3BVH - chains A and B of the 5 polymer chains in the assembly; structure by X-ray diffraction, 2.60 A resolution.

== Chain A ==
Name: Fibrinogen alpha chain
Organism: Homo sapiens
Reference sequence: P02671 (FIBA_HUMAN); residues 129-190 here correspond to UniProt positions 148-209 (UniProt number = residue number + 19)
Sequence (62 residues; numbered 129 to 190; the number before each row is that of its first residue):
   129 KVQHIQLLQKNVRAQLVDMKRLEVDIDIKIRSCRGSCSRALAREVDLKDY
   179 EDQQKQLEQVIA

== Chain B ==
Name: Fibrinogen beta chain
Organism: Homo sapiens
Reference sequence: P02675 (FIBB_HUMAN); residues 161-458 here correspond to UniProt positions 191-488 (UniProt number = residue number + 30)
Sequence (298 residues; numbered 161 to 458; the number before each row is that of its first residue):
   161 IPTNLRVLRSILENLRSKIQKLESDVSAQMEYCRTPCTVSCNIPVVSGKE
   211 CEEIIRKGGETSEMYLIQPDSSVKPYRVYCDMNTENGGWTVIQNRQDGSV
   261 DFGRKWDPYKQGFGNVATNTDGKNYCGLPGEYWLGNDKISQLTRMGPTEL
   311 LIEMEDWKGDKVKAHYGGFTVQNEANKYQISVNKYRGTAGNALMDGASQL
   361 MGENRTMTIHNGMFFSTYDRDNDGWLTSDPRKQCSKEDGGGWWYNRCHAA
   411 NPNGRYYWGGQYTWDMAKHGTDDGVVWMNWKGSWYSMRKMSMKIRPFF
Curated features (UniProtKB/Swiss-Prot):
  - glycosylation: N364 (N-linked (GlcNAc...) asparagine)
Cystine bridges: C201-C286, C211-C240, C394-C407
Covalent attachments: glycan linked to N364
Metal / ion sites: Ca2+: D381, D383, W385

== How chain A and chain B interact ==
Residue-residue contacts (70; chain A residue first):
  I133(A) with N164(B)
  Q137(A) with N164(B)
  V140(A) with L168(B), hydrophobic
  Q143(A) with L172(B); L175(B)
  L144(A) with I171(B), hydrophobic; L175(B), hydrophobic
  M147(A) with L175(B); K178(B); I179(B), hydrophobic; L182(B), hydrophobic
  K148(A) with D425(B), salt bridge
  R149(A) with W424(B), hydrogen bond (side chain-backbone); D425(B); M426(B); A427(B), hydrogen bond (side chain-backbone); G430(B)
  E151(A) with L182(B)
  V152(A) with Y417(B), hydrophobic; M426(B)
  D153(A) with R415(B), salt bridge; K428(B), salt bridge
  I156(A) with R415(B); Y416(B); Y417(B), hydrophobic
  K157(A) with K428(B)
  I158(A) with D185(B); Q189(B)
  R159(A) with G258(B); S259(B); W418(B)
  S160(A) with G258(B), hydrogen bond (backbone-backbone); S259(B); V260(B); D261(B)
  C161(A) with Q189(B)
  G163(A) with C197(B), hydrogen bond (backbone-side chain); S259(B), hydrogen bond (backbone-backbone); N275(B), hydrogen bond (backbone-side chain)
  S164(A) with P196(B); C197(B), hydrogen bond (backbone-backbone)
  C165(A) with Y192(B); C193(B), disulfide; T195(B); P196(B); C197(B)
  S166(A) with Y192(B), hydrogen bond (side chain-backbone); T195(B), hydrogen bond (backbone-backbone); P196(B); C197(B)
  R167(A) with Q189(B); Y192(B), hydrogen bond
  A168(A) with Q189(B)
  L169(A) with D185(B); Q189(B); Y192(B), hydrophobic
  R171(A) with L182(B); D185(B), salt bridge
  D177(A) with N174(B), hydrogen bond; K178(B), salt bridge
  Y178(A) with L175(B), hydrophobic; K178(B)
  Q181(A) with S170(B); I171(B); N174(B), hydrogen bond
  Q184(A) with V167(B); I171(B)
  L185(A) with L168(B), hydrophobic
  V188(A) with N164(B); V167(B), hydrophobic
Other interface residues (no listed pair), chain A (36 interface residues in all): V130, L136, V145, I154, R162
Other interface residues (no listed pair), chain B (36 interface residues in all): I161, V186, A188
Disulfides between the chains: C165(A)-C193(B)

== Overview ==
Chain A and chain B each contribute 36 residues to their interface, with 1 disulfide bond, 12 hydrogen bonds
and 5 salt bridges. Among the polar pairs are K148(A)-D425(B), D153(A)-R415(B) and D153(A)-K428(B). D381(B),
D383(B) and W385(B) coordinate Ca2+.
Chain A is Fibrinogen alpha chain and chain B is Fibrinogen beta chain, both from Homo sapiens; the structure,
Crystal Structure of Recombinant gammaD364A Fibrinogen Fragment D with the Peptide Ligand
Gly-Pro-Arg-Pro-Amide, was determined by X-ray diffraction.
